Entry 3LFN (X-ray diffraction, 2.28 A resolution); this record covers chain A.

Chain A:
Protein: Cell division protein kinase 2
Source organism: Homo sapiens
Notes: EC 2.7.11.22
UniProt: P24941 (CDK2_HUMAN); residues 1-298 here = UniProt positions 1-298
Amino-acid sequence (298 residues; row label = number of the first residue in the row):
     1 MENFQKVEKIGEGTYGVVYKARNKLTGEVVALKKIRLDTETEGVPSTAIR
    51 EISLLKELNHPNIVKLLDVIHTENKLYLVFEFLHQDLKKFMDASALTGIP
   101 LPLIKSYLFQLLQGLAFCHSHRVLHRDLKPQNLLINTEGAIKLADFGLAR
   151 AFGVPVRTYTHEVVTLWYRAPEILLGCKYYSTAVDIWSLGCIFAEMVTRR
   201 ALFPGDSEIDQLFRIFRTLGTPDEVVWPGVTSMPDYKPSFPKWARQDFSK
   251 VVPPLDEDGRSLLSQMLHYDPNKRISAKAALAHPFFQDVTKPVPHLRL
Disordered / not traced: 37-40, 152-160
Residues lining bound ligands: A27 (N-[6-(4-hydroxyphenyl)-5-phenyl-1H-indazol-3-yl]butanamide): Ile-10, Gly-13, Val-18, Ala-31, Lys-33, Val-64, Phe-80, Glu-81, Phe-82, Leu-83, His-84, Gln-85, Asp-86, Gln-131, Asn-132, Leu-134, Ala-144, Asp-145, Leu-148
UniProt features mapped onto this chain:
  - active site: Asp-127 (Proton acceptor)
  - binding site (ATP): Ile-10 to Val-18, Lys-33, Glu-81 to Leu-83, Asp-86, Lys-129 to Asn-132, Asp-145
  - binding site (Mg(2+)): Asn-132, Asp-145
  - site (CDK7 binding): Lys-9, Lys-88, Lys-89, Leu-166
  - modified residue: Met-1 (N-acetylmethionine), Lys-6 (N6-acetyllysine), Thr-14 (Phosphothreonine), Tyr-15 (Phosphotyrosine), Tyr-19 (Phosphotyrosine), Thr-160 (Phosphothreonine)
  - natural variant: Pro-45 (P45L: In a glioblastoma multiforme sample)
  - mutagenesis: Lys-9 (K9F: Reduced phosphorylation by CAK), Thr-14 (T14A: 2-fold increase in activity), Tyr-15 (Y15F: 2-fold increase in activity), Lys-88 to Lys-89 (Reduced phosphorylation by CAK), Thr-160 (T160A: Abolishes activity), Leu-166 (L166R: Reduced phosphorylation by CAK and reduced kinase activity)

Summary:
Chain A binds compound A27. Curated annotation (UniProt) lists active-site residue Asp-127, 19 ATP-binding
residues, Mg2+-binding residues Asn-132 and Asp-145 and 7 mutagenesis sites.
Chain A is Cell division protein kinase 2 (Homo sapiens); the structure, Crystal structure of CDK2 with SAR57,
an aminoindazole type inhibitor, was determined by X-ray diffraction (same publication as 3LAU, 3LFQ and
3LFS).
